Entry 5VLA (X-ray diffraction, 2.40 A resolution); this record covers chains A and Z.

== Chain A ==
Protein: Proprotein convertase subtilisin/kexin type 9
Source organism: Homo sapiens
Notes: EC 3.4.21.-
UniProtKB: Q8NBP7 (PCSK9_HUMAN); residues 1-452 here = UniProt positions 1-452
Amino-acid sequence (460 residues; each row starts with the number of its first residue):
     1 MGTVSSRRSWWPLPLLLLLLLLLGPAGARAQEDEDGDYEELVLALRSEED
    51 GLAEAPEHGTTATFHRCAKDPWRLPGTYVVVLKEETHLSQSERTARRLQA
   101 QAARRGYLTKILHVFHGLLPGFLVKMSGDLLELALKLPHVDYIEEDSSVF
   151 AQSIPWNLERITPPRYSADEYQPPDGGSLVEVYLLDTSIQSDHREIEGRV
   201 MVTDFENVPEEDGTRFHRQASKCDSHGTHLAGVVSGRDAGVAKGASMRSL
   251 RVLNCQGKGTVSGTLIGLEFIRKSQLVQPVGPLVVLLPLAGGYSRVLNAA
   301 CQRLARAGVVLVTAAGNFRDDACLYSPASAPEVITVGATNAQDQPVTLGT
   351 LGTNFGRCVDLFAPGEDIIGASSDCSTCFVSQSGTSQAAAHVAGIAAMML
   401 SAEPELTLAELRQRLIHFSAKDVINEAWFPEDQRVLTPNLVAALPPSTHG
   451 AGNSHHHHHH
Not modelled in the structure: 1-60, 153-177, 213-221, 447-460
Construct notes: engineered mutation S167 (Arg in Q8NBP7); expression tag (453-460)
Cystine bridges: C223-C255, C323-C358, C375-C378
Metal / ion sites: Ca2+: P331, V333, D360

== Chain Z ==
Protein: Thr-val-phe-thr-ser-trp-glu-glu-tyr-leu-asp-trp-val-met-pro-trp-asn-leu-val-arg-ile-gly-leu-leu
Amino-acid sequence (30 residues; each row starts with the number of its first residue):
     1 TVFTSWEEYLDWVGSGDLMPWNLVRIGLLR
Not modelled in the structure: 14-18, 30

== How chain A and chain Z interact ==
Contacting residue pairs (38; chain A residue first):
  D238(A) with W6(Z)
  A239(A) with W6(Z), hydrophobic; L23(Z)
  V241(A) with L23(Z), hydrophobic; I26(Z), hydrophobic
  K243(A) with L28(Z)
  T339(A) with W21(Z)
  N340(A) with W21(Z); R25(Z)
  A341(A) with W21(Z); R25(Z), hydrogen bond (backbone-side chain)
  D343(A) with R25(Z), salt bridge
  P364(A) with W21(Z), hydrophobic; N22(Z); I26(Z)
  E366(A) with W21(Z), hydrogen bond (backbone-side chain)
  D367(A) with W21(Z), hydrogen bond (backbone-side chain)
  I368(A) with W21(Z), hydrophobic; N22(Z)
  I369(A) with Y9(Z), hydrophobic; P20(Z), hydrophobic
  S372(A) with V2(Z)
  D374(A) with V2(Z)
  T377(A) with T4(Z), hydrogen bond (side chain-backbone); S5(Z), hydrogen bond (backbone-backbone)
  C378(A) with F3(Z); T4(Z)
  F379(A) with V2(Z); F3(Z), hydrogen bond (backbone-backbone); W6(Z), hydrophobic
  V380(A) with T1(Z); V2(Z), hydrophobic
  H391(A) with N22(Z), hydrogen bond
  I395(A) with I26(Z), hydrophobic
  A442(A) with I26(Z)
  A443(A) with I26(Z)
  L444(A) with I26(Z), hydrogen bond (backbone-backbone); L28(Z), hydrophobic
Interface residues without a listed pair, chain A (26 interface residues in all): G240, C375

== Summary ==
26 residues of chain A and 14 residues of chain Z are in contact; the contacts include 8 hydrogen bonds and 1
salt bridge. Polar contacts include D343(A)-R25(Z), A341(A)-R25(Z) and E366(A)-W21(Z). P331(A), V333(A) and
D360(A) coordinate Ca2+.
Chain A is Proprotein convertase subtilisin/kexin type 9 (Homo sapiens) and chain Z is
Thr-val-phe-thr-ser-trp-glu-glu-tyr-leu-asp-trp-val-met-pro-trp-asn-leu-val-arg-ile-gly-leu-leu; the
structure, Short PCSK9 delta-P' complex with Fusion2 peptide, was determined by X-ray diffraction (same
publication as 5VLH, 5VLK and 5VLL).
